Entry 1CE1 (X-ray diffraction, 1.90 A resolution); this record covers chains L and P of the 3 polymer chains in the assembly.

== Chain L ==
Molecule: Protein (CAMPATH-1H:LIGHT chain)
Organism: Homo sapiens
Notes: fragment: fab
Chain sequence (211 residues; numbered 1 to 211; the number before each row is that of its first residue):
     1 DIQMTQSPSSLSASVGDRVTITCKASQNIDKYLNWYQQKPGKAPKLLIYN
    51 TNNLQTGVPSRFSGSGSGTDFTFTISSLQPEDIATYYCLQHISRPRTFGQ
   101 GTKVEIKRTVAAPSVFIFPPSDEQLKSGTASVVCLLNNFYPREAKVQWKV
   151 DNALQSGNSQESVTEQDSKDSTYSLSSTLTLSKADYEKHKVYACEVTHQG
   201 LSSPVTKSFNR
Disulfides: C23-C88, C134-C194

== Chain P ==
Molecule: Protein (PEPTIDE antigen)
Chain sequence (8 residues; row label = number of the first residue in the row; numbering starts at 0):
     0 GTSSPSAD

== Chain L / chain P interface ==
Pairs across the interface (13; chain L residue first):
  Y32(L) - P4(P)
  H91(L) - S3(P)  hydrogen bond
  H91(L) - P4(P)
  H91(L) - S5(P)  hydrogen bond (backbone-side chain)
  I92(L) - P4(P)  hydrophobic
  I92(L) - S5(P)
  S93(L) - S5(P)
  R94(L) - S5(P)  hydrogen bond (side chain-backbone)
  R94(L) - A6(P)
  R94(L) - D7(P)
  R96(L) - S3(P)  hydrogen bond
  R96(L) - S5(P)  hydrogen bond
  R96(L) - A6(P)
Interface residues without a listed pair, chain L (7 interface residues in all): N50
Interface residues without a listed pair, chain P (6 interface residues in all): S2

== In short ==
Chain L and chain P form an interface of 7 and 6 residues respectively, with 5 hydrogen bonds. Polar pairs
include H91(L)-S3(P), H91(L)-S5(P) and R94(L)-S5(P).
Chain L is Protein (CAMPATH-1H:LIGHT chain) (Homo sapiens) and chain P is Protein (PEPTIDE antigen); the
structure, 1.9A structure of the therapeutic antibody campath-1H fab in complex with a synthetic peptide
antigen, was determined by X-ray diffraction.
